Entry 2ROZ (solution NMR); this record covers chains A and B.

Chain A:
Molecule: peptide from Amyloid beta A4 protein
UniProt: P12023 (A4_MOUSE); residues 1-32 here correspond to UniProt positions 739-770 (UniProt number = residue number + 738)
Sequence (32 residues; row label = number of the first residue in the row):
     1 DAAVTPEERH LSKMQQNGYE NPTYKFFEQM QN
Curated features (UniProtKB/Swiss-Prot):
  - region: Gly18 to Asn32 (Interaction with DAB2)
  - motif: Tyr19 to Tyr24 (YENPXY motif)
  - site: Asp1, Ala2 (Cleavage)
  - modified residue: Thr5 (Phosphothreonine), Tyr19 (Phosphotyrosine)
  - cross-link: Lys25 (Glycyl lysine isopeptide (Lys-Gly) (interchain with G-Cter in ubiquitin))

Chain B:
Molecule: Amyloid beta A4 precursor protein-binding family B member 2
Source organism: Mus musculus
Notes: fragment: C-terminal PID Domain
UniProt: Q9DBR4 (APBB2_MOUSE); residues 8-130 here correspond to UniProt positions 582-704 (UniProt number = residue number + 574)
Sequence (136 residues; each row starts with the number of its first residue):
     1 GSSGSSGPTP KTELVQKFRV QYLGMLPVDR PVGMDTLNSA IENLMTSSSK EDWPSVNMNV
    61 ADATVTVISE KNEEEVLVEC RVRFLSFMGV GKDVHTFAFI MDTGNQRFEC HVFWCEPNAA
   121 NVSEAVQAAC SGPSSG
Construct notes: expression tag (1-7, 131-136)

Interface between chain A and chain B:
Pairs across the interface (44; chain A residue first):
  Glu7(A) - Ala120(B)
  Glu7(A) - Glu124(B)
  His10(A) - Ala120(B)
  His10(A) - Ser123(B)
  His10(A) - Glu124(B)
  His10(A) - Gln127(B)
  Leu11(A) - Val94(B)
  Leu11(A) - Asn118(B)
  Leu11(A) - Ala119(B)
  Leu11(A) - Ala120(B)
  Lys13(A) - Gln127(B)
  Met14(A) - Met34(B)
  Met14(A) - Met88(B)
  Met14(A) - Gly89(B)
  Met14(A) - Val90(B)
  Met14(A) - Ser123(B)
  Met14(A) - Gln127(B)
  Gln15(A) - Met34(B)
  Gln15(A) - Val90(B)
  Gln15(A) - Gly91(B)
  Gln15(A) - Lys92(B)
  Gln15(A) - Asp93(B)
  Gln15(A) - Val94(B)
  Gln16(A) - Met34(B)
  Tyr19(A) - Phe87(B)
  Tyr19(A) - Met88(B)
  Tyr19(A) - Gln127(B)
  Tyr19(A) - Cys130(B)
  Glu20(A) - Val32(B)
  Glu20(A) - Ser86(B)
  Glu20(A) - Phe87(B)
  Asn21(A) - Val82(B)
  Asn21(A) - Leu85(B)
  Asn21(A) - Ser86(B)
  Asn21(A) - Cys130(B)
  Thr23(A) - Val82(B)
  Thr23(A) - Arg83(B)
  Tyr24(A) - Pro31(B)
  Tyr24(A) - Phe84(B)
  Tyr24(A) - Leu85(B)
  Tyr24(A) - Ser86(B)
  Tyr24(A) - Asp102(B)
  Tyr24(A) - Phe108(B)
  Phe26(A) - Pro31(B)
Also at the interface, not in a pair above, chain A (15 interface residues in all): Glu8, Gly18
Also at the interface, not in a pair above, chain B (27 interface residues in all): Ser131, Gly132

In short:
The interface between chain A and chain B involves 15 residues on one side and 27 on the other.
Here chain A is peptide from Amyloid beta A4 protein and chain B is Amyloid beta A4 precursor protein-binding
family B member 2 (Mus musculus). Entry 2ROZ (Structure of the C-terminal PID Domain of Fe65L1 Complexed with
the Cytoplasmic Tail of APP Reveals ...) was determined by solution NMR.
